Entry 1Y85 (X-ray diffraction, 2.13 A resolution); this record covers chains A and C of the 4 polymer chains in the assembly.

[Chain A (and C)]
Name: Hemoglobin alpha chain
Organism: Homo sapiens
Notes: chain C of this document is another copy of the same molecule, construct and numbering; everything in this record applies to it too
Reference sequence: P69905 (HBA_HUMAN); residues 1-141 here = UniProt positions 1-141
Chain sequence (141 residues; row label = number of the first residue in the row):
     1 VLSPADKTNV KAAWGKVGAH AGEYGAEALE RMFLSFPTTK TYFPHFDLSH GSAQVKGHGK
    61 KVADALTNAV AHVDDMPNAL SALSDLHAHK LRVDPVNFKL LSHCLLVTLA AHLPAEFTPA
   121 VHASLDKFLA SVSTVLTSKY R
Swiss-Prot annotation at these positions:
  - site: Lys61 (Not glycated)
  - natural variant: Asp6 (A6D: In J-Toronto; this construct carries the variant), Ala13 (A13D: In J-Paris 1/J-Aljezur), Glu27 (A27E: In Shenyang; this construct carries the variant), Lys61 (K61N: In Zambia; deletion: In Clinic), Asp64 (A64D: In Pontoise; this construct carries the variant), Asp75 (D75A: In Lille; D75G: In Chapel Hill; D75N: In G-Pest), Ala111 (A111D: In Petah Tikva)
Metal / ion sites: heme Fe near His87 (its only coordinating residue here)
Small-molecule neighbours: heme (HEM): Met32, Thr39, Tyr42, Phe43, His45, Phe46, His58, Lys61, Val62, Ala65, Leu66, Leu83, Leu86, His87, Leu91, Val93, Asn97, Phe98, Leu101, Val132, Ser133, Leu136

[How chain A and chain C interact]
Pairs across the interface (4; chain A residue first):
  Asp126(A) with Arg141(C), salt bridge
  Lys127(A) with Arg141(C), hydrogen bond (side chain-backbone)
  Arg141(A) with Asp126(C), salt bridge; Lys127(C), hydrogen bond (backbone-side chain)
Also at the interface, not in a pair above, chain A (6 interface residues in all): Val1, Ala123, Ala130
Also at the interface, not in a pair above, chain C (5 interface residues in all): Ala123, Ala130

[Overview]
The interface between chain A and chain C involves 6 residues on one side and 5 on the other, with 2 hydrogen
bonds and 2 salt bridges. Polar pairs include Asp126(A)-Arg141(C) and Lys127(A)-Arg141(C). Bound to chain A:
heme.
Chain A and chain C are both Hemoglobin alpha chain (Homo sapiens); the structure, T-To-T(High) quaternary
transitions in human hemoglobin: desHIS146beta deoxy low-salt, was determined by X-ray diffraction, deposited
together with 1XXT, 1XY0, 1XZ5, 1XZ7, 1XZU, 1XZV and 45 further entries.
